8Z5H - chains A and B of the 4 polymer chains in the assembly; structure by electron microscopy, 3.30 A resolution.

== Chain A ==
Name: Guanine nucleotide-binding protein G(s) subunit alpha isoforms short
Organism: Homo sapiens
Sequence (362 residues; numbered 0 to 394; 33 numbers in that range are skipped by the numbering (no residue carries them; nothing is unmodelled there); the number before each row is that of its first residue; numbering starts at 0):
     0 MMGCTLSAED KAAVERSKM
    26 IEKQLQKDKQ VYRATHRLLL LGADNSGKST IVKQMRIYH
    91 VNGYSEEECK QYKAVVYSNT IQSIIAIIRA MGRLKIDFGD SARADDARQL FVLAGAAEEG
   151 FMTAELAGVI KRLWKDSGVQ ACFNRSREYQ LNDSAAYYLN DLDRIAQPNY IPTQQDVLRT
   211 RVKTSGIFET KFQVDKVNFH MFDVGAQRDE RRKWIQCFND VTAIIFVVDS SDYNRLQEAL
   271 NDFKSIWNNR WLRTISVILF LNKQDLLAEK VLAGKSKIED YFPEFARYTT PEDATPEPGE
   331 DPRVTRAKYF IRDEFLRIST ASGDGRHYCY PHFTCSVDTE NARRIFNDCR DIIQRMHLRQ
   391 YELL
Disordered / not traced: 0-4, 91-211

== Chain B ==
Name: Guanine nucleotide-binding protein G(I)/G(S)/G(T) subunit beta-1
Organism: Homo sapiens
Reference sequence: P62873 (GBB1_HUMAN); residues 2-340 here = UniProt positions 2-340
Sequence (345 residues; row label = number of the first residue in the row; numbers below 1 keep their minus sign (Met-4 is residue -4)):
    -4 MGSLLQSELD QLRQEAEQLK NQIRDARKAC ADATLSQITN NIDPVGRIQM RTRRTLRGHL
    56 AKIYAMHWGT DSRLLVSASQ DGKLIIWDSY TTNKVHAIPL RSSWVMTCAY APSGNYVACG
   116 GLDNICSIYN LKTREGNVRV SRELAGHTGY LSCCRFLDDN QIVTSSGDTT CALWDIETGQ
   176 QTTTFTGHTG DVMSLSLAPD TRLFVSGACD ASAKLWDVRE GMCRQTFTGH ESDINAICFF
   236 PNGNAFATGS DDATCRLFDL RADQELMTYS HDNIICGITS VSFSKSGRLL LAGYDDFNCN
   296 VWDALKADRA GVLAGHDNRV SCLGVTDDGM AVATGSWDSF LKIWN
Disordered / not traced: -4 to 2
Construct notes: initiating methionine (-4); expression tag (-3 to 1)
UniProt features mapped onto this chain:
  - modified residue: Ser2 (N-acetylserine), His266 (Phosphohistidine)
  - natural variant: Leu30 (L30F: In MRD42; uncertain significance), Arg52 (R52G: In MRD42), Gly64 (G64V: In MRD42), Asp76 (D76E: In MRD42; D76G: In MRD42), Gly77 (G77S: In MRD42), Lys78 (K78R: In MRD42), Ile80 (I80N: In MRD42; I80T: In MRD42), His91 (H91R: In MRD42; uncertain significance), Ala92 (A92T: In MRD42), Pro94 (P94S: In MRD42), Leu95 (L95P: In MRD42), Arg96 (R96L: In MRD42), 5 further natural variant entries in UniProt

== How chain A and chain B interact ==
Pairs across the interface - 42 pairs, chain A then chain B:
  Val13(A) with Asn88(B)
  Arg15(A) with Val90(B), hydrogen bond (side chain-backbone)
  Ser16(A) with Asn88(B); Lys89(B), hydrogen bond (side chain-backbone)
  Ile26(A) with Lys89(B); Val90(B); His91(B); Ala92(B), hydrophobic
  Leu30(A) with Gly53(B); Lys78(B); Ile80(B), hydrophobic
  Asp33(A) with Lys78(B)
  Lys34(A) with Leu55(B)
  Tyr37(A) with Ala56(B)
  Thr214(A) with Asn119(B); His142(B), hydrogen bond (side chain-backbone)
  Ser215(A) with Asn119(B)
  Gly216(A) with Leu117(B); Asn119(B)
  Ile217(A) with Leu117(B), hydrophobic
  Phe232(A) with Trp99(B)
  Ala236(A) with Thr143(B)
  Gln237(A) with Leu117(B); Gly144(B); Tyr145(B)
  Arg238(A) with Gly162(B); Asp163(B); Asp186(B), salt bridge
  Lys243(A) with Tyr145(B); Met188(B), hydrogen bond; Cys204(B); Asp228(B), salt bridge; Asn230(B)
  Trp244(A) with Leu117(B), hydrophobic
  Gln246(A) with Tyr59(B)
  Cys247(A) with Gln75(B); Trp99(B)
  Phe248(A) with Trp99(B), hydrophobic
  Asn249(A) with Trp332(B)
  Asp250(A) with Lys57(B)
  Trp281(A) with Asp290(B); Arg314(B)
Other interface residues (no listed pair), chain A (28 interface residues in all): Ala12, Glu27, Glu240, Val251
Other interface residues (no listed pair), chain B (34 interface residues in all): Ser98, Met101, Asp118, Gly141

== In short ==
Chain A and chain B form an interface of 28 and 34 residues respectively; the contacts include 4 hydrogen
bonds and 2 salt bridges. Among the polar pairs are Arg238(A)-Asp186(B), Lys243(A)-Asp228(B) and
Arg15(A)-Val90(B).
Here chain A is Guanine nucleotide-binding protein G(s) subunit alpha isoforms short and chain B is Guanine
nucleotide-binding protein G(I)/G(S)/G(T) subunit beta-1, both from Homo sapiens. Entry 8Z5H (Cryo-EM
structure of the hGPR68-Gs complex in pH6.0) was determined by electron microscopy.
